7DQE - chains A and D of the 6 polymer chains in the assembly; structure by X-ray diffraction, 2.69 A resolution.

Chain A:
Name: V-type sodium ATPase catalytic subunit A
Organism: Enterococcus hirae (strain ATCC 9790 / DSM 20160 / JCM 8729 / LMG 6399 / NBRC 3181 / NCIMB 6459 / NCDO 1258)
Notes: EC 7.2.2.1
Reference sequence: Q08636 (NTPA_ENTHA); numbering as in UniProt (aligned over 1-593)
Chain sequence (600 residues; numbered -6 to 593; the number before each row is that of its first residue; numbers below 1 keep their minus sign (Gly-6 is residue -6)):
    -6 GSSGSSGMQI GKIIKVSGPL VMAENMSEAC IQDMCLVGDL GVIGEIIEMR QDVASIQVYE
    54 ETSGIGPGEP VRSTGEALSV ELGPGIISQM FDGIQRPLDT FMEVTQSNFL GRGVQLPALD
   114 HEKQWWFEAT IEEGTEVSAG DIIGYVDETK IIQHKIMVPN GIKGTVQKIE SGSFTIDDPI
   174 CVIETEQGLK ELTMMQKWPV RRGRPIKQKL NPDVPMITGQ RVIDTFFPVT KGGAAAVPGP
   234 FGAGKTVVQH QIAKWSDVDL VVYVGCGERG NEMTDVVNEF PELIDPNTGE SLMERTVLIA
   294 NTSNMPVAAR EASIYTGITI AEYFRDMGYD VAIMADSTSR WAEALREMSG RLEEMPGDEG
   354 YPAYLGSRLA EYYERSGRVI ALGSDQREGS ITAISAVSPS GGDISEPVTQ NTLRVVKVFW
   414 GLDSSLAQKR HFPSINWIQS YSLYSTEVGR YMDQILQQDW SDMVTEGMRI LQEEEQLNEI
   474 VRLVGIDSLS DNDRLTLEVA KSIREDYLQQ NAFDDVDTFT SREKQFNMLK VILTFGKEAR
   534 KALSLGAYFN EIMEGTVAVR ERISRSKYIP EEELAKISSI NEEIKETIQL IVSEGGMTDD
Disordered / not traced: -6 to 0, 585-593
Sequence notes: expression tag (-6 to 0); engineered mutation Cys23 (Ser in Q08636)
Metal / ion sites: Mg2+: Thr239 (together with ADP, sulfate ion)
Small-molecule neighbours: ADP (adenosine-5'-diphosphate): Pro233, Phe234, Gly235, Ala236, Gly237, Lys238, Thr239, Val240, Glu265, Phe425, Pro426, Gln503, Asn504, Ala505, Phe506
Curated features (UniProtKB/Swiss-Prot):
  - binding site (ATP): Gly232 to Thr239

Chain D:
Name: V-type sodium ATPase subunit B
Organism: Enterococcus hirae (strain ATCC 9790 / DSM 20160 / JCM 8729 / LMG 6399 / NBRC 3181 / NCIMB 6459 / NCDO 1258)
Reference sequence: Q08637 (NTPB_ENTHA); residues 1-458 here = UniProt positions 1-458
Chain sequence (465 residues; row label = number of the first residue in the row; numbers below 1 keep their minus sign (Gly-6 is residue -6)):
    -6 GSSGSSGMIK EYRTIKEVVG PLMAVEKVSG VKYEELIEVR MQNGEIRRGQ VLEVQEDKAM
    54 VQIFEGTSGI CLKNSSVRFL GHPLQLGVSE DMIGRVFDGL GRPKDNGPEI LPEKYLDING
   114 EVINPIARDY PDEFIQTGIS AIDHLNTLVR GQKLPVFSGS GLPHKELAAQ IARQATVLDS
   174 SDDFAVVFAA IGITFEEAEF FMEDFRQTGA IDRSVMFMNL ANDPAIERIA TPRMALTAAE
   234 YLAYEKGMHV LVIMTDMTNY AEALREISAA RREVPGRRGY PGYLYTNLAT LFERAGRIRG
   294 LKGSVTQIPI LTMPEDDKTH PIPDLTGYIT EGQIILTREL YKSGIQPPID VLPSLSRLKD
   354 KGTGAGKTRE DHAATMNQLF AAYAQGKQAK ELAVVLGESA LSDIDKIYAK FAERFENEYV
   414 NQGFYTNRTI TETLDLGWEL LAMLPRTELK RIKDDLLDKY LPEGK
Disordered / not traced: -6 to 6, 453-458
Sequence notes: expression tag (-6 to 0); engineered mutation Cys64 (Asn in Q08637)

Interface between chain A and chain D:
Pairs across the interface - 109 pairs, chain A then chain D:
  Lys5(A) - Glu49(D)
  Ile7(A) - Gln48(D)
  Ile7(A) - Glu49(D)  hydrogen bond (backbone-backbone)
  Lys8(A) - Glu46(D)  salt bridge
  Lys8(A) - Val47(D)
  Lys8(A) - Gln48(D)
  Val9(A) - Tyr26(D)  hydrophobic
  Val9(A) - Glu46(D)
  Val9(A) - Val47(D)  hydrogen bond (backbone-backbone)
  Ser10(A) - Glu46(D)
  Ser10(A) - Arg264(D)
  Gly11(A) - Tyr26(D)
  Gly11(A) - Arg264(D)
  Glu54(A) - Asn112(D)
  Thr55(A) - Tyr26(D)
  Ser56(A) - Tyr26(D)
  Ser56(A) - Glu27(D)  hydrogen bond
  Ser56(A) - Asn112(D)
  Gly57(A) - Lys25(D)
  Gly57(A) - Tyr26(D)  hydrogen bond (backbone-backbone)
  Ile58(A) - Lys25(D)
  Ile58(A) - Tyr26(D)  hydrogen bond (backbone-backbone)
  Gly59(A) - Val24(D)
  Gly59(A) - Lys25(D)
  Pro60(A) - Val24(D)
  Pro60(A) - Val47(D)
  Pro60(A) - Gln48(D)
  Glu62(A) - Lys25(D)  salt bridge
  Met83(A) - Ile119(D)  hydrophobic
  Leu91(A) - Asn117(D)  hydrogen bond (backbone-side chain)
  Leu91(A) - Ile119(D)
  Asp92(A) - Ile119(D)
  Phe94(A) - Asn117(D)
  Met95(A) - Asn117(D)
  Met95(A) - Ile119(D)  hydrophobic
  Met95(A) - Ala120(D)  hydrophobic
  Asn101(A) - Ile116(D)
  Asn101(A) - Asn117(D)  hydrogen bond (backbone-backbone)
  Asn101(A) - Ala120(D)
  Asn101(A) - Ile291(D)
  Asn101(A) - Arg292(D)  hydrogen bond (side chain-backbone)
  Asn101(A) - Leu294(D)
  Phe102(A) - Glu114(D)
  Phe102(A) - Val115(D)
  Phe102(A) - Ile116(D)  hydrophobic
  Phe102(A) - Tyr237(D)  hydrophobic
  Leu103(A) - Val115(D)  hydrogen bond (backbone-backbone)
  Leu103(A) - Asn117(D)
  Gly104(A) - Glu114(D)
  Arg105(A) - Gly113(D)  hydrogen bond (side chain-backbone)
  Phe234(A) - Gln326(D)
  Phe234(A) - Pro346(D)
  Phe234(A) - Leu348(D)  hydrophobic
  Phe234(A) - Arg350(D)
  Glu261(A) - Glu286(D)
  Arg262(A) - Gly320(D)  hydrogen bond (side chain-backbone)
  Arg262(A) - Tyr321(D)
  Arg262(A) - Ile322(D)
  Arg262(A) - Thr323(D)  hydrogen bond (side chain-backbone)
  Arg262(A) - Glu324(D)
  Arg262(A) - Arg350(D)
  Gly263(A) - Arg121(D)
  Gly263(A) - Lys146(D)
  Gly263(A) - Glu286(D)  hydrogen bond (backbone-side chain)
  Gly263(A) - Glu324(D)
  Asn264(A) - Pro124(D)
  Asn264(A) - Gly144(D)  hydrogen bond (side chain-backbone)
  Asn264(A) - Glu324(D)  hydrogen bond (backbone-side chain)
  Asn264(A) - Leu351(D)
  Glu265(A) - Arg350(D)  salt bridge
  Thr267(A) - Arg121(D)
  Thr267(A) - Asp122(D)
  Thr267(A) - Tyr123(D)
  Asp268(A) - Tyr123(D)  hydrogen bond (backbone-side chain)
  Asp268(A) - Lys354(D)  salt bridge
  Val270(A) - Ile119(D)  hydrophobic
  Asn271(A) - Tyr123(D)
  Asn271(A) - Arg292(D)  hydrogen bond
  Ala293(A) - Pro118(D)
  Thr295(A) - Pro118(D)
  Ser296(A) - Ala282(D)
  Ser296(A) - Glu286(D)  hydrogen bond
  Ser296(A) - Ile322(D)
  Asn297(A) - Val115(D)
  Asn297(A) - Ala282(D)
  Asn297(A) - Thr283(D)
  Asn297(A) - Glu286(D)
  Met298(A) - Pro118(D)  hydrophobic
  Arg303(A) - Tyr278(D)
  Arg303(A) - Thr279(D)  hydrogen bond
  Ser332(A) - Tyr321(D)
  Arg333(A) - Tyr278(D)
  Arg333(A) - Tyr321(D)
  Glu336(A) - Tyr278(D)
  Glu336(A) - Leu318(D)
  Arg339(A) - Arg270(D)
  Glu340(A) - Gly275(D)
  Glu340(A) - Tyr276(D)
  Glu340(A) - Tyr278(D)
  Glu340(A) - Thr279(D)  hydrogen bond
  Arg344(A) - Gly275(D)
  Arg344(A) - Tyr276(D)
  Arg344(A) - Thr279(D)
  Glu346(A) - Glu266(D)
  Glu346(A) - Val267(D)  hydrogen bond (side chain-backbone)
  Glu352(A) - Arg270(D)  hydrogen bond (backbone-side chain)
  Ser391(A) - Tyr321(D)  hydrogen bond (backbone-side chain)
  Ser393(A) - Thr312(D)
  Ser393(A) - Asp317(D)
Also at the interface, not in a pair above, chain A (59 interface residues in all): Ile6, Pro12, Glu17, Gly235, Glu272, Val300, Ala337, Gly343, Gly353
Also at the interface, not in a pair above, chain D (56 interface residues in all): Leu45, Pro76, Gln145, Gly289

Overview:
59 residues of chain A face 56 of chain D across their interface; the contacts include 23 hydrogen bonds and 4
salt bridges. Polar contacts include Lys8(A)-Glu46(D), Glu62(A)-Lys25(D) and Glu265(A)-Arg350(D). Bound to
chain A: ADP. Curated annotation (UniProt) lists 8 ATP-binding residues on chain A.
Chain A is V-type sodium ATPase catalytic subunit A and chain D is V-type sodium ATPase subunit B, both from
Enterococcus hirae (strain ATCC 9790 / DSM 20160 / JCM 8729 / LMG 6399 / NBRC 3181 / NCIMB 6459 / NCDO 1258);
the structure, Crystal structure of the ADP-bound mutant A(S23C)3B(N64C)3 complex from enterococcus hirae
V-ATPase, was determined by X-ray diffraction.
